Entry 7S2T (electron microscopy, 3.45 A resolution); this record covers chains B and G of the 6 polymer chains in the assembly.

[Chain B]
Protein: EncA
Source organism: Myxococcus xanthus
UniProtKB: Q1D6H4 (Q1D6H4_MYXXD); residues -7 to 286 here correspond to UniProt positions 1-294 (UniProt number = residue number + 8)
Sequence (301 residues; numbered -14 to 286; the number before each row is that of its first residue; numbers below 1 keep their minus sign (Met-14 is residue -14)):
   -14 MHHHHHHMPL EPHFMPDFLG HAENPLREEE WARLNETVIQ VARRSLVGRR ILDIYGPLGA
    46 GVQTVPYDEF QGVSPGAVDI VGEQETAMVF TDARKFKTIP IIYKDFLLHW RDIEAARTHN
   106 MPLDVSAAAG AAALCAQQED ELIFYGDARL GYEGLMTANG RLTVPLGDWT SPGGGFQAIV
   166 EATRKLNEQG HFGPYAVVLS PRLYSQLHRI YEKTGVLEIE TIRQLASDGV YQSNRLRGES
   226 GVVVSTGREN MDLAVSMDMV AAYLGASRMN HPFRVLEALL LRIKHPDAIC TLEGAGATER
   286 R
Not modelled in the structure: -14 to 7, 278-286
Differences from the reference sequence: initiating methionine (-14); expression tag (-13 to -8)

[Chain G]
Protein: EncB targeting peptide
Source organism: Myxococcus xanthus
Sequence (12 residues; row label = number of the first residue in the row):
     1 ESHPLTVGSL RR

[Chain B / chain G interface]
Contacting residue pairs (23):
  Ile24(B) - Thr6(G)
  Ile24(B) - Val7(G)  hydrophobic
  Ala27(B) - Val7(G)  hydrophobic
  Arg28(B) - Thr6(G)  hydrogen bond (side chain-backbone)
  Arg28(B) - Val7(G)
  Arg34(B) - Gly8(G)
  Arg34(B) - Leu10(G)
  Arg35(B) - Leu10(G)
  Arg35(B) - Arg11(G)
  Arg35(B) - Arg12(G)  hydrogen bond (backbone-backbone)
  Ile36(B) - Arg12(G)
  Leu37(B) - Arg12(G)  hydrogen bond (backbone-backbone)
  Asp38(B) - Arg12(G)
  Ile39(B) - Leu5(G)  hydrophobic
  Pro42(B) - Ser2(G)  hydrogen bond (backbone-side chain)
  Leu43(B) - Ser2(G)
  Thr231(B) - Arg12(G)  hydrogen bond (side chain-backbone)
  Asp243(B) - Leu5(G)
  Asp243(B) - Thr6(G)
  Asp243(B) - Val7(G)  hydrogen bond (side chain-backbone)
  Asp243(B) - Gly8(G)  hydrogen bond (side chain-backbone)
  Met244(B) - Thr6(G)
  Met244(B) - Val7(G)  hydrophobic
Interface residues without a listed pair, chain B (16 interface residues in all): Gly44, Val240
Interface residues without a listed pair, chain G (10 interface residues in all): His3, Ser9

[Overview]
The interface between chain B and chain G involves 16 residues on one side and 10 on the other, with 7
hydrogen bonds. Polar contacts include Arg28(B)-Thr6(G), Pro42(B)-Ser2(G) and Thr231(B)-Arg12(G).
Here chain B is EncA and chain G is EncB targeting peptide, both from Myxococcus xanthus. Entry 7S2T (M.
xanthus encapsulin EncA bound to EncB targeting peptide) was determined by electron microscopy together with
7S4Q from the same study.
